Entry 7FJL (X-ray diffraction, 2.11 A resolution); this record covers chains B and E of the 6 polymer chains in the assembly.

Chain B (and E):
Molecule: Rieske (2Fe-2S) domain protein
From: Comamonas testosteroni (strain DSM 14576 / KF-1)
Notes: chain E of this document is another copy of the same molecule, construct and numbering; everything in this record applies to it too
UniProt: B7WQT1 (B7WQT1_COMTK); residues 1-439 here = UniProt positions 1-439
Chain sequence (439 residues; each row starts with the number of its first residue):
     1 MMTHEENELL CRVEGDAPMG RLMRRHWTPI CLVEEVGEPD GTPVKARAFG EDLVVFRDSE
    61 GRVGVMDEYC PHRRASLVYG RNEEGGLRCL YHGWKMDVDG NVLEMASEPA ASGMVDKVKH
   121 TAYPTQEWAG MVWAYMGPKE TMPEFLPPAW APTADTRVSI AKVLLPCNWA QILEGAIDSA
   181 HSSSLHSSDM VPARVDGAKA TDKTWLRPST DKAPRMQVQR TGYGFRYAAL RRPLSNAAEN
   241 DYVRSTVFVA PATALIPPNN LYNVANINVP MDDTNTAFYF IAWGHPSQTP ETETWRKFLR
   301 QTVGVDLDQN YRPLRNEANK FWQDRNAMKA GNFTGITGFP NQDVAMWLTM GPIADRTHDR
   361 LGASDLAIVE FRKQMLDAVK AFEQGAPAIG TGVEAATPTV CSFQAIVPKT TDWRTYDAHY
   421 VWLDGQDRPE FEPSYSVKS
Unresolved in the structure: 191-206, 429-439 (chain E: 191-206, 424-439)
Metal / ion sites: 2Fe-2S cluster Fe: Cys70, His72, Cys89, His92; Fe2+: His181, His186, Asp343
Ligand contacts:
  - 2Fe-2S cluster (FES): Cys70, His72, Arg73, Arg74, Ala75, Cys89, Tyr91, His92, Gly93, Trp94
  - s,r meso-tartaric acid (SRT): Ala176, Ser179, His181, Ser182, His186, Tyr227, Arg244, Thr246, Ile256, Pro257
From the paper describing this entry:
  - mutagenesis - R207A, R244A: abolished catalytic activity on phthalate
  - specificity-determining residues: Arg207, Arg244

Interface between chain B and chain E:
Contacting residue pairs (68):
  Thr42(B) with Arg325(E)
  Pro43(B) with Arg325(E)
  Tyr69(B) with Thr349(E)
  Pro71(B) with Arg360(E), hydrogen bond (backbone-backbone)
  His72(B) with Asp359(E); Arg360(E), hydrogen bond (backbone-backbone); Asp365(E), salt bridge
  Arg73(B) with Asp178(E), salt bridge; Met350(E); Asp359(E); Leu361(E); Asp365(E), salt bridge; Ile368(E)
  Arg74(B) with Thr349(E); Met350(E); His358(E)
  Ala75(B) with Met346(E), hydrophobic; Thr349(E); Met350(E)
  Ser76(B) with Thr349(E), hydrogen bond (backbone-side chain)
  Val78(B) with Lys320(E); Arg325(E), hydrogen bond (backbone-side chain)
  Tyr79(B) with Glu317(E); Lys320(E); Phe321(E); Gln323(E), hydrogen bond (backbone-side chain); Arg325(E), hydrogen bond (backbone-side chain); Met328(E); Thr349(E)
  Gly80(B) with Arg325(E), hydrogen bond (backbone-side chain); Met328(E)
  Arg81(B) with Met328(E), hydrogen bond (side chain-backbone); Asn332(E), hydrogen bond (side chain-backbone); Phe333(E), hydrogen bond (side chain-backbone)
  Leu90(B) with Ser184(E); Leu185(E), hydrogen bond (backbone-backbone); Gln323(E); Phe333(E); Thr334(E); Met346(E), hydrophobic
  Tyr91(B) with Gly175(E); Asp178(E); His181(E); Ser184(E); Leu185(E); Met346(E), hydrophobic; Trp347(E), hydrogen bond; Met350(E), hydrophobic
  His92(B) with Asp178(E), salt bridge; His181(E); Ser184(E)
  Gly93(B) with Ser184(E), hydrogen bond (backbone-side chain)
  Trp94(B) with Arg360(E)
  Ala106(B) with Ser184(E); Lys212(E); Ala213(E)
  Ser107(B) with Ala180(E); Lys212(E); Ala213(E); Ser364(E)
  Glu108(B) with Ala213(E); Gly362(E); Ala363(E), hydrogen bond (side chain-backbone); Ser364(E), hydrogen bond (side chain-backbone)
  Pro109(B) with Ala363(E)
  Met114(B) with Arg360(E); Leu361(E)
  Val118(B) with Arg360(E)
Other interface residues (no listed pair), chain B (27 interface residues in all): Arg88, Cys89, Lys119
Other interface residues (no listed pair), chain E (32 interface residues in all): Ile336, Arg372

In short:
27 residues of chain B and 32 residues of chain E are in contact, with 15 hydrogen bonds and 4 salt bridges.
Among the polar pairs are His72(B)-Asp365(E), Arg73(B)-Asp178(E) and Arg73(B)-Asp365(E). From the paper: R207A
and R244A of chain B abolish catalytic activity on phthalate; specificity determinants Arg207(B) and
Arg244(B).
Both chains are Rieske (2Fe-2S) domain protein (Comamonas testosteroni (strain DSM 14576 / KF-1)). Entry 7FJL
(Crystal Structure of phthalate dioxygenase from Comamonas testosteroni KF1) was determined by X-ray
diffraction together with 7FHR, 7V25 and 7V28 from the same study.
